PDB entry 1XUZ | X-ray diffraction, 2.20 A resolution | chain A

# Chain A
Protein: polysialic acid capsule biosynthesis protein SiaC
From: Neisseria meningitidis
UniProt: Q57265 (Q57265_NEIME); residues 1-349 here = UniProt positions 1-349
Sequence (349 residues; each row starts with the number of its first residue):
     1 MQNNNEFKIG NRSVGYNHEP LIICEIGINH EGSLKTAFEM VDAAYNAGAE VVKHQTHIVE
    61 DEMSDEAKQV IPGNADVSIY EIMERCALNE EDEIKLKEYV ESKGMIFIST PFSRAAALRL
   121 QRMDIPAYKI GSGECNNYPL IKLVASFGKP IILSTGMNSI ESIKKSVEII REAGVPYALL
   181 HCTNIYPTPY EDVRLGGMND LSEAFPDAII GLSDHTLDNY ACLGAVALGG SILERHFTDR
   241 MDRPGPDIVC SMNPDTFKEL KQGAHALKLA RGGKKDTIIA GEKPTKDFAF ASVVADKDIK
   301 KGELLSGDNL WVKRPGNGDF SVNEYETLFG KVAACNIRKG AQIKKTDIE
Not modelled in the structure: 1
Ion coordination: Mn2+: H215, H236 (together with N-acetylmannosaminitol, phosphoenolpyruvate)
Residues lining bound ligands:
  - N-acetylmannosaminitol (MMN; 5-deoxy-5-{[(1S)-1-hydroxyethyl]amino}-D-glucitol): E25, I28, Q55, P72, N74, I79, I82, M83, F112, M157, N184, Y186, H215, H236, P246, D247, T285, F288, A289, R314
  - phosphoenolpyruvate (PEP): E25, K53, Q55, T110, F112, K129, G131, S132, S154, C182, N184, Y186, S213, H215, E234, H236
What the authors report for this chain:
  - Mn2+ coordination: H215, H236
  - binding site for phosphoenolpyruvate: K53, K129, S132, N184
  - binding site for N-acetylmannosaminitol: Q55, Y186, D247, R314
  - self-association interface (contacts with another copy of this molecule); pairs are residue here / residue on that copy: F112-R314, T285, F288, R314
  - contacts within the chain: F288-R314
  - catalytic residues: E25, E134, E234 (proposed by the authors, not directly observed)

# Overview
Chain A binds N-acetylmannosaminitol and phosphoenolpyruvate. H215 and H236 form the Mn2+ site. From the
paper: catalytic residues E25, E134 and E234; a binding site for phosphoenolpyruvate at K53, K129 and S132
among others.
Chain A is polysialic acid capsule biosynthesis protein SiaC (Neisseria meningitidis); the structure, Crystal
structure analysis of sialic acid synthase (NeuB)from Neisseria meningitidis, bound to Mn2+,
Phosphoenolpyruvate, and N-acetyl ..., was determined by X-ray diffraction together with 1XUU from the same
study.
